3G8T - chains A and P of the 3 polymer chains in the assembly; structure by X-ray diffraction, 3.00 A resolution.

Chain A:
Protein: U1 small nuclear ribonucleoprotein A
From: Homo sapiens
Notes: fragment: RNA BINDING DOMAIN to 98)
UniProt: P09012 (SNRPA_HUMAN); residue numbers follow UniProt; this construct covers 1-98
Amino-acid sequence (98 residues; each row starts with the number of its first residue):
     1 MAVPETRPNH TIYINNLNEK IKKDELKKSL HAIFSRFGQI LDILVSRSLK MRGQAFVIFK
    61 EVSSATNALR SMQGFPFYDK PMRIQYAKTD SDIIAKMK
Unresolved in the structure: 1-6, 97-98
Sequence notes: engineered mutation His31 (Tyr in P09012), Arg36 (Gln in P09012)
Curated features (UniProtKB/Swiss-Prot):
  - modified residue: Ala2 (N-acetylalanine), Lys60 (N6-acetyllysine)

Chain P:
Molecule: glmS glucosamine-6-phosphate activated ribozyme
Sequence (141 nucleotides; each row starts with the number of its first residue; note: 1 number in that range is skipped by the numbering (no residue carries it; nothing is unmodelled there); a row labelled like 17A-17L holds insertion residues (17A, then the next letters in order)):
    12 XGCAC
17A-17L CAUUGCACUCCG
    18 GUGCCAGUUG ACGAGAUGGG GUUUAUCGAG AUUUCGGCGG AUGACUCCCG GUUGUUCAUC
    78 ACAACCGCAA GCUUUUACUU AAAUCAUUAA GGUGACUUAG UGGACAAAGG UGAAAGUGUG
   138 AUGA
Modified positions: GTP (guanosine-5'-triphosphate) at position 12
Residues lining bound ligands: glucosamine 6-phosphate (GLP; 2-amino-2-deoxy-6-O-phosphono-alpha-D-glucopyranose): A28, A42, U43, G56, G57, A58
What the authors report for this chain:
  - conformationally variable residues: A33

How chain A and chain P interact:
Pairs across the interface (37; chain A residue first):
  Tyr13(A) with G17E(P), hydrogen bond to the base; C17F(P), stacking on the base
  Asn15(A) with G17E(P), base contact
  Asn16(A) with U17D(P), base contact; G17E(P), hydrogen bond to the base
  Glu19(A) with U17C(P), hydrogen bond to the base; G17E(P), hydrogen bond to the base
  Lys22(A) with C14(P), phosphate contact
  Leu44(A) with A17G(P), base contact
  Ser46(A) with C17K(P), hydrogen bond to the phosphate
  Ser48(A) with C17K(P), phosphate contact; G17L(P), phosphate contact
  Leu49(A) with A17B(P), base contact; G17L(P), hydrogen bond to the phosphate
  Lys50(A) with G17E(P), hydrogen bond to the sugar; A17G(P), salt bridge to the phosphate
  Met51(A) with C17F(P), sugar contact; A17G(P), sugar contact
  Arg52(A) with A17B(P), hydrogen bond to the base; U17C(P), base contact; G17E(P), hydrogen bond to the base; G17L(P), salt bridge to the phosphate
  Gly53(A) with G17E(P), base contact
  Gln54(A) with G17E(P), base contact; C17F(P), sugar contact
  Phe56(A) with C17F(P), sugar contact; A17G(P), stacking on the base
  Lys80(A) with U17D(P), hydrogen bond to the base
  Arg83(A) with U17D(P), base contact
  Gln85(A) with C17F(P), base contact
  Tyr86(A) with C17F(P), hydrogen bond to the base
  Ala87(A) with C17F(P), base contact
  Lys88(A) with C17F(P), hydrogen bond to the base
  Thr89(A) with A17G(P), hydrogen bond to the base
  Asp90(A) with A17G(P), base contact
  Ser91(A) with A17G(P), hydrogen bond to the base
  Asp92(A) with U17I(P), phosphate contact
Interface residues without a listed pair, chain A (28 interface residues in all): Leu17, Lys20, Arg47
Interface residues without a listed pair, chain P (12 interface residues in all): G13, C17H

In short:
The interface between chain A and chain P involves 28 residues on one side and 12 on the other; the contacts
include 14 hydrogen bonds, 2 salt bridges and 2 aromatic stacking contacts. Polar pairs include
Tyr13(A)-G17E(P), Asn16(A)-G17E(P) and Glu19(A)-U17C(P). Bound to chain P: glucosamine 6-phosphate. The paper
reports conformational variability at A33(P).
Here chain A is U1 small nuclear ribonucleoprotein A (Homo sapiens) and chain P is glmS
glucosamine-6-phosphate activated ribozyme. Entry 3G8T (Crystal structure of the G33A mutant Bacillus
anthracis glmS ribozyme bound to GlcN6P) was determined by X-ray diffraction, deposited together with 3L3C,
3G8S, 3G96 and 3G9C.
